PDB entry 6WXL | electron microscopy, 2.76 A resolution | chains L and H of the 12 polymer chains in the assembly

[Chain L]
Molecule: 1D12 Light chain
From: Homo sapiens
Amino-acid sequence (221 residues; numbered 1 to 214 plus 7 insertion-coded residues; the number before each row is that of its first residue; a row labelled like 27A-27E holds insertion residues (27A, then the next letters in order)):
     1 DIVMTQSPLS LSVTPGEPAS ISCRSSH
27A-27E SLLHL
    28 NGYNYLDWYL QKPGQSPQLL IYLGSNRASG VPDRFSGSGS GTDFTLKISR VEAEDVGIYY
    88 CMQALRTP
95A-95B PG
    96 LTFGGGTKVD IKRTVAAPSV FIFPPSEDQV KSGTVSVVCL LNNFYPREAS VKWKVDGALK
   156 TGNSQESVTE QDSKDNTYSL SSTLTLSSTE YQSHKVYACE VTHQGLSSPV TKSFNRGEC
Unresolved in the structure: 108-214
Cystine bridges: Cys23-Cys88
Ligand contacts: N-acetylglucosamine (NAG; 2-acetamido-2-deoxy-beta-D-glucopyranose): Asn28, Gly29, Tyr30

[Chain H]
Molecule: 1D21 Heavy chain
From: Homo sapiens
Amino-acid sequence (232 residues; each row starts with the number of its first residue; a row labelled like 82A-82C holds insertion residues (82A, then the next letters in order)):
     3 QLVQSGAEVK KPGASVKVSC KASGYTFTGY YLHWVRQAPG QGLEWMGRIN
   52A P
    53 DTGGTNYAQK FQGRVSMTRD MSISTHYMEL
82A-82C SRL
    83 TSDDTAVYYC ATKRGAVT
100A-100J AMVYYYFYGM
   101 DVWGQGTTVT VSSASTKGPS VFPLAPSSES TAALGCLVKD YFPEPVTVSW NSGSLTSGVH
   161 TFPAVLQSSG LYSLSSVVTV PSSSLGTQTY VCNVNHKPSN TKVDKRVEIK TCGGLEVLFQ
Unresolved in the structure: 114-220
Cystine bridges: Cys22-Cys92

[Interface between chain L and chain H]
Pairs across the interface - 34 pairs, chain L then chain H:
  Tyr30(L) - Val100C(H)  hydrophobic
  Tyr30(L) - Tyr100F(H)  hydrophobic
  Tyr32(L) - Tyr100F(H)  hydrogen bond (side chain-backbone)
  Asp34(L) - Phe100G(H)
  Tyr36(L) - Met100J(H)  hydrogen bond (side chain-backbone)
  Tyr36(L) - Trp103(H)  hydrophobic
  Gln38(L) - Gln39(H)  hydrogen bond
  Gln38(L) - Leu45(H)
  Gln38(L) - Tyr91(H)  hydrogen bond
  Gln42(L) - Tyr91(H)
  Ser43(L) - Tyr91(H)
  Ser43(L) - Gly104(H)  hydrogen bond (side chain-backbone)
  Pro44(L) - Leu45(H)  hydrophobic
  Pro44(L) - Trp103(H)
  Leu46(L) - Phe100G(H)  hydrophobic
  Leu46(L) - Met100J(H)
  Leu46(L) - Asp101(H)
  Tyr49(L) - Val100C(H)
  Tyr49(L) - Tyr100D(H)
  Tyr49(L) - Phe100G(H)
  Leu50(L) - Val100C(H)
  Leu50(L) - Tyr100F(H)
  Asn53(L) - Val100C(H)
  Ser56(L) - Arg96(H)  hydrogen bond
  Tyr87(L) - Gln39(H)
  Tyr87(L) - Gly44(H)
  Tyr87(L) - Leu45(H)  hydrophobic
  Met89(L) - Met100J(H)  hydrophobic
  Thr94(L) - Arg50(H)
  Thr94(L) - Asn58(H)
  Gly95B(L) - Trp47(H)
  Leu96(L) - Trp47(H)
  Leu96(L) - Met100J(H)  hydrophobic
  Phe98(L) - Leu45(H)  hydrophobic
Also at the interface, not in a pair above, chain L (20 interface residues in all): Asn28
Also at the interface, not in a pair above, chain H (23 interface residues in all): His35, Val37, Gln43, Glu46, Ala100A, Tyr100H, Gln105

[Overview]
20 residues of chain L face 23 of chain H across their interface, with 6 hydrogen bonds. Polar contacts
include Tyr32(L)-Tyr100F(H), Tyr36(L)-Met100J(H) and Gln38(L)-Gln39(H). Chain L binds N-acetylglucosamine.
Chain L is 1D12 Light chain and chain H is 1D21 Heavy chain, both from Homo sapiens; the structure, Cryo-EM
structure of the VRC315 clinical trial, vaccine-elicited, human antibody 1D12 in complex with an H7 ..., was
determined by electron microscopy.
